PDB entry 7G8E | X-ray diffraction, 1.79 A resolution | chains A and B

# Chain A
Protein: Transforming protein RhoA
Source organism: Homo sapiens
Notes: EC 3.6.5.2
UniProt: P61586 (RHOA_HUMAN); residues 1-184 here = UniProt positions 1-184
Sequence (185 residues; numbered 0 to 184; the number before each row is that of its first residue; numbering starts at 0):
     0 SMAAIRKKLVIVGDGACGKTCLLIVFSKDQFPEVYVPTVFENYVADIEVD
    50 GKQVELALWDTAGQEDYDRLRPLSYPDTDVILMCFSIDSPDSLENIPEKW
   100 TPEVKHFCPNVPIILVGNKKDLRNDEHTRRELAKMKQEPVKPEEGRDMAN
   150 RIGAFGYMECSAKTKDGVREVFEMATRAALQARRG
Not modelled in the structure: 0-2, 182-184
Construct notes: expression tag (0)
Curated features (UniProtKB/Swiss-Prot):
  - region: Ala-61 to Asp-78 (Switch II region)
  - motif: Tyr-34 to Tyr-42 (Effector region)
  - binding site (GTP): Gly-12 to Thr-19, Phe-30 to Thr-37, Asp-59 to Gln-63, Asn-117 to Asp-120, Ser-160 to Lys-162
  - modified residue: Tyr-34 (Microbial infection: O-AMP-tyrosine), Thr-37 (Microbial infection: O-AMP-threonine), Asn-41 (Microbial infection: ADP-ribosylasparagine), Gln-63 (5-glutamyl serotonin)
  - glycosylation: Tyr-34 (Microbial infection: O-linked (GlcNAc) tyrosine), Thr-37 (Microbial infection: O-alpha-linked (GlcNAc) threonine)
  - cross-link: Lys-135 (Glycyl lysine isopeptide (Lys-Gly) (interchain with G-Cter in ubiquitin))
  - natural variant: Glu-47 (E47K: In EDFAOB), Pro-71 (P71S: In EDFAOB)
  - mutagenesis: Gly-14 (G14V: Increased Rho protein signal transduction. Constitutively active), Thr-19 (T19N: Decreased Rho protein signal transduction. Decreased substrate adhesion-dependent cell spreading. Decreased stress fibers assembly. Decreased cytoplasmic microtubule organization), Tyr-34 (Y34A: Abolishes interaction with DGKQ; Y34F: Abolishes AMPylation by Haemophilus IbpA), Thr-37 (T37A: Abolished monoglucosylation by C.difficile toxin TcdA. Abolished O-GlcNAcylation by C.novyi toxin TcdA), Gln-63 (Q63L: Causes constitutive activation), Lys-135 (K135R: Reduced FBXL19-mediated ubiquitination and subsequent degradation)

# Chain B
Protein: Rho guanine nucleotide exchange factor 2
Source organism: Homo sapiens
UniProt: Q92974 (ARHG2_HUMAN); numbering as in UniProt (aligned over 206-448)
Sequence (245 residues; row label = number of the first residue in the row):
   204 SMEMDEKDFAADSWSLAVDSSFLQQHKKEVMKQQDVIYELIQTELHHVRT
   254 LKIMTRLFRTGMLEELHLEPGVVQGLFPCVDELSDIHTRFLSQLLERRRQ
   304 ALCPGSTRNFVIHRLGDLLISQFSGPSAEQMCKTYSEFCSRHSKALKLYK
   354 ELYARDKRFQQFIRKVTRPAVLKRHGVQECILLVTQRITKYPLLISRILQ
   404 HSHGIEEERQDLTTALGLVKELLSNVDEGIYQLEKGARLQEIYNR
Construct notes: expression tag (204-205)
Ligand contacts: 1-(1H-benzimidazol-2-yl)methanamine (YXH): Ser-218, Met-234, Lys-235, Asp-238, Val-239, Arg-400, His-404
Curated features (UniProtKB/Swiss-Prot):
  - modified residue: Lys-353 (N6-acetyllysine)
  - mutagenesis: Tyr-394 (Y394A: Reduces phosphorylation level, normal microtubule localization and activity)

# Chain A / chain B interface
Contacting residue pairs (57):
  Arg-5(A) / Lys-376(B)  hydrogen bond (side chain-backbone)
  Arg-5(A) / Glu-382(B)  salt bridge
  Lys-7(A) / Leu-385(B)
  Val-33(A) / Ser-216(B)
  Val-33(A) / Ser-218(B)
  Tyr-34(A) / Ser-216(B)
  Tyr-34(A) / Asp-238(B)
  Tyr-34(A) / Val-239(B)
  Tyr-34(A) / Glu-242(B)  hydrogen bond
  Tyr-34(A) / Arg-400(B)  hydrogen bond
  Val-35(A) / Arg-400(B)  hydrogen bond (backbone-side chain)
  Pro-36(A) / Glu-242(B)
  Pro-36(A) / Arg-400(B)
  Thr-37(A) / Val-239(B)
  Thr-37(A) / Glu-242(B)  hydrogen bond
  Thr-37(A) / Leu-396(B)
  Thr-37(A) / Leu-397(B)
  Thr-37(A) / Arg-400(B)  hydrogen bond
  Val-38(A) / Glu-242(B)  hydrogen bond (backbone-side chain)
  Val-38(A) / Lys-393(B)
  Phe-39(A) / Lys-393(B)  hydrogen bond (backbone-side chain)
  Glu-40(A) / Thr-246(B)
  Glu-40(A) / His-249(B)  salt bridge
  Glu-40(A) / Leu-386(B)
  Asn-41(A) / Arg-377(B)  hydrogen bond (side chain-backbone)
  Asn-41(A) / Leu-386(B)
  Tyr-42(A) / Arg-377(B)
  Val-43(A) / Lys-376(B)
  Asp-45(A) / Lys-376(B)  salt bridge
  Trp-58(A) / Glu-382(B)
  Trp-58(A) / Leu-385(B)  hydrophobic
  Trp-58(A) / Leu-386(B)  hydrophobic
  Trp-58(A) / Gln-389(B)
  Asp-59(A) / Gln-389(B)  hydrogen bond (backbone-side chain)
  Gly-62(A) / Thr-392(B)
  Gly-62(A) / Leu-396(B)
  Gln-63(A) / Gln-389(B)
  Gln-63(A) / Thr-392(B)
  Tyr-66(A) / Thr-392(B)
  Tyr-66(A) / Leu-426(B)
  Tyr-66(A) / Ser-427(B)
  Tyr-66(A) / Asp-430(B)
  Asp-67(A) / Asp-430(B)  hydrogen bond (backbone-side chain)
  Arg-68(A) / Asp-430(B)  salt bridge
  Leu-69(A) / Cys-342(B)  hydrophobic
  Leu-69(A) / Thr-392(B)
  Leu-69(A) / Asp-430(B)  hydrogen bond (backbone-side chain)
  Leu-69(A) / Ile-433(B)  hydrophobic
  Leu-72(A) / Cys-342(B)
  Leu-72(A) / His-345(B)  hydrogen bond (backbone-side chain)
  Leu-72(A) / Leu-385(B)
  Leu-72(A) / Thr-388(B)
  Leu-72(A) / Gln-435(B)
  Ser-73(A) / Leu-385(B)
  Ser-73(A) / Gln-389(B)  hydrogen bond
  Asp-76(A) / Lys-353(B)  salt bridge
  Asp-76(A) / Gln-381(B)
Other interface residues (no listed pair), chain A (28 interface residues in all): Glu-54, Ala-61, Pro-75
Other interface residues (no listed pair), chain B (36 interface residues in all): Asp-215, Leu-219, Ser-346, Leu-349, Ile-391, Lys-423, Val-429, Glu-431

# Overview
28 residues of chain A face 36 of chain B across their interface; the contacts include 14 hydrogen bonds and 5
salt bridges. Among the polar pairs are Arg-5(A)/Glu-382(B), Glu-40(A)/His-249(B) and Asp-45(A)/Lys-376(B).
Chain B binds 1-(1H-benzimidazol-2-yl)methanamine.
Here chain A is Transforming protein RhoA and chain B is Rho guanine nucleotide exchange factor 2, both from
Homo sapiens. Entry 7G8E (ARHGEF2 PanDDA analysis group deposition -- ARHGEF2 and RhoA in complex with
Z104479710) was determined by X-ray diffraction.
